4G7O - chains C and F of the 9 polymer chains in the assembly; structure by X-ray diffraction, 2.99 A resolution.

== Chain C ==
Protein: DNA-directed RNA polymerase subunit beta
From: Thermus thermophilus
Notes: EC 2.7.7.6
Reference sequence: Q8RQE9 (RPOB_THET8); residues 1-1119 here = UniProt positions 1-1119
Amino-acid sequence (1119 residues; each row starts with the number of its first residue):
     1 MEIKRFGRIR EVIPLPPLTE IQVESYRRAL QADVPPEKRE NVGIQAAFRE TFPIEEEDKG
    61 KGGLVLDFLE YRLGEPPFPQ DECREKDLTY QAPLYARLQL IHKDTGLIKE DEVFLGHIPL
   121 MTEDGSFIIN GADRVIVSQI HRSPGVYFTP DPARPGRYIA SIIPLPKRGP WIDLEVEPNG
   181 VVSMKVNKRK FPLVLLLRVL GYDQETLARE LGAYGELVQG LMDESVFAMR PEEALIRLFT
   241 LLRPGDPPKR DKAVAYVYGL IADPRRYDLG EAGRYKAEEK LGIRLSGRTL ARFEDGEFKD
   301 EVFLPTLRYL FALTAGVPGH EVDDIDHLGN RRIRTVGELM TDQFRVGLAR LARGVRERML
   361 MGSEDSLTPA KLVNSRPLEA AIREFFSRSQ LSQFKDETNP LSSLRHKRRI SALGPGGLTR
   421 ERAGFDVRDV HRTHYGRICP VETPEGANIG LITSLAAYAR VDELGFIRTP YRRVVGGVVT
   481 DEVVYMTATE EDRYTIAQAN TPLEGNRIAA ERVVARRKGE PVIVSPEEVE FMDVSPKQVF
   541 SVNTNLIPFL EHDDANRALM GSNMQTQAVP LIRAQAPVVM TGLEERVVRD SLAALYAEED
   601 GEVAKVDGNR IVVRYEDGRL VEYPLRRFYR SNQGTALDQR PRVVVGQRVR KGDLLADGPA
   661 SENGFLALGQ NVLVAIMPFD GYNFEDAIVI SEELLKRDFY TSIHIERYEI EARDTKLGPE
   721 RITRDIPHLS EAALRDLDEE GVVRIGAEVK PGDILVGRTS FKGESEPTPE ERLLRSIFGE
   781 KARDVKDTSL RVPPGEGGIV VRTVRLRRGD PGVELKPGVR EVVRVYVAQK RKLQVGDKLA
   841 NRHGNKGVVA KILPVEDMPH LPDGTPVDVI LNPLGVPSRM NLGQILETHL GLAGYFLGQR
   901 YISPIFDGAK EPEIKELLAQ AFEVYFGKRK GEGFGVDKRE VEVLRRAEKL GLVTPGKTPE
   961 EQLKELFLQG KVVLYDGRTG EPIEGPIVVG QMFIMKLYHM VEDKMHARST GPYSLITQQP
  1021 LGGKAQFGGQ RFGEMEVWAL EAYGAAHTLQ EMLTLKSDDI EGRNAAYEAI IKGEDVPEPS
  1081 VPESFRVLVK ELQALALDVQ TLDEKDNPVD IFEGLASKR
Disordered / not traced: 57-63, 1119

== Chain F ==
Protein: RNA polymerase sigma factor
From: Thermus thermophilus
Reference sequence: Q5SKW1 (Q5SKW1_THET8); residue numbers follow UniProt; this construct covers 1-423
Amino-acid sequence (443 residues; row label = number of the first residue in the row; numbers below 1 keep their minus sign (Met-19 is residue -19)):
   -19 MGSSHHHHHH SSGLVPRGSH MKKSKRKNAQ AQEAQETEVL VQEEAEELPE FPEGEPDPDL
    41 EDPDLTLEDD LLDLPEEGEG LDLEEEEEDL PIPKISTSDP VRQYLHEIGQ VPLLTLEEEV
   101 ELARKVEEGM EAIKKLSEIT GLDPDLIREV VRAKILGSAR VRHIPGLKET LDPKTVEEID
   161 QKLKSLPKEH KRYLHIAREG EAARQHLIEA NLRLVVSIAK KYTGRGLSFL DLIQEGNQGL
   221 IRAVEKFEYK RRFKFSTYAT WWIRQAINRA IADQARTIRI PVHMVETINK LSRTARQLQQ
   281 ELGREPTYEE IAEAMGPGWD AKRVEETLKI AQEPVSLETP IGDEKDSFYG DFIPDEHLPS
   341 PVDAATQSLL SEELEKALSK LSEREAMVLK LRKGLIDGRE HTLEEVGAFF GVTRERIRQI
   401 ENKALRKLKY HESRTRKLRD FLD
Disordered / not traced: -19 to 77
Sequence notes: expression tag (-19 to 0)

== Interface between chain C and chain F ==
Pairs across the interface (66):
  Val113(C) with Gln280(F)
  Phe114(C) with Gln279(F); Gly283(F); Arg284(F)
  His117(C) with Gly283(F)
  Arg243(C) with Arg82(F)
  Pro244(C) with Arg82(F)
  Gly245(C) with His86(F)
  Arg353(C) with Thr203(F)
  Glu357(C) with Lys201(F)
  Ala370(C) with Gln280(F), hydrogen bond (backbone-side chain)
  Asn374(C) with Arg276(F), hydrogen bond
  Arg376(C) with Arg276(F); Gln279(F), hydrogen bond; Glu285(F), salt bridge
  Glu379(C) with Gln279(F), hydrogen bond
  Gln390(C) with Asp323(F)
  His728(C) with Asp423(F)
  Pro769(C) with Lys373(F); Gly374(F); Leu375(F)
  Glu770(C) with Leu350(F); Ser351(F); Leu354(F)
  Arg772(C) with Lys373(F); Glu380(F), salt bridge
  Leu773(C) with Leu354(F), hydrophobic; Leu375(F), hydrophobic
  Leu774(C) with Leu418(F), hydrophobic
  Ser776(C) with Lys373(F), hydrogen bond; Leu405(F)
  Ile777(C) with Leu408(F), hydrophobic; Lys409(F); Leu418(F), hydrophobic
  Phe778(C) with Glu412(F); Leu418(F), hydrophobic; Arg419(F)
  Arg808(C) with Glu305(F), salt bridge
  Glu814(C) with Pro286(F); Thr287(F); Tyr288(F), hydrogen bond (side chain-backbone)
  Leu815(C) with Tyr288(F), hydrogen bond (backbone-side chain)
  Pro817(C) with Tyr288(F); Glu305(F); Gln312(F)
  Gly818(C) with Glu305(F), hydrogen bond (backbone-side chain)
  Thr1010(C) with Val342(F)
  Tyr1013(C) with Pro334(F); Asp335(F), hydrogen bond (backbone-backbone); Pro341(F)
  Leu1015(C) with Ile333(F), hydrophobic; Pro334(F)
  Gln1018(C) with Asp335(F), hydrogen bond; Leu338(F)
  Leu1021(C) with Asp331(F); Pro334(F), hydrophobic
  Gln1026(C) with Phe332(F)
  Ile1060(C) with Leu338(F), hydrophobic
  Asn1064(C) with Pro341(F)
  Tyr1067(C) with Pro341(F); Val342(F); Ala345(F), hydrophobic
  Glu1068(C) with Ser348(F), hydrogen bond; Glu352(F)
  Lys1072(C) with Leu349(F); Glu352(F), salt bridge
Also at the interface, not in a pair above, chain C (50 interface residues in all): Tyr95, Gly116, Arg189, Val373, Ser375, Asp714, Thr768, Lys816, Val819, Pro1012, Ser1014, Arg1063
Also at the interface, not in a pair above, chain F (54 interface residues in all): Glu289, Leu308, Lys309, Gly330, Pro339, Ser340, Ala344, Gln347, Leu358, Leu369, Phe421, Leu422

== Overview ==
50 residues of chain C face 54 of chain F across their interface; the contacts include 11 hydrogen bonds and 4
salt bridges. Among the polar pairs are Arg376(C)-Glu285(F), Arg772(C)-Glu380(F) and Arg808(C)-Glu305(F).
Here chain C is DNA-directed RNA polymerase subunit beta and chain F is RNA polymerase sigma factor, both from
Thermus thermophilus. Entry 4G7O (Crystal structure of Thermus thermophilus transcription initiation complex
containing 2 nt of RNA) was determined by X-ray diffraction (same publication as 4G7H and 4G7Z).
